PDB entry 6JX3 | X-ray diffraction, 1.70 A resolution | chains B and A

Chain B:
Molecule: TfuB1
From: Thermobifida fusca
UniProtKB: Q47QT5 (Q47QT5_THEFY); numbering as in UniProt (aligned over 2-90)
Chain sequence (99 residues; row label = number of the first residue in the row; numbers below 1 keep their minus sign (Gly-8 is residue -8)):
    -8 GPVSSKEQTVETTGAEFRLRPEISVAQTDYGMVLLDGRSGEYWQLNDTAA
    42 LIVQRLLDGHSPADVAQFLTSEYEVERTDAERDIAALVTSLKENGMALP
Unresolved in the structure: -8 to 5
Differences from the reference sequence: expression tag (-8 to 1)
Metal / ion sites: Zn2+ site 1: Glu13, Asp27, Glu72; Zn2+ site 2: Asp49, His51; Zn2+ site 3: Asp55, Glu84; Zn2+ site 4 near Glu63 (its only coordinating residue here); Zn2+ site 5: Glu65, Asp70; Zn2+ site 6: Glu65, Thr69, Asp70

Chain A:
Molecule: TfuA-Leader
Chain sequence (22 residues; numbered -22 to -1; the number before each row is that of its first residue; numbers below 1 keep their minus sign (Met-22 is residue -22)):
   -22 MEKKKYTAPQLAKVGEFKEATG
Unresolved in the structure: -22 to -21, -2 to -1

Chain B / chain A interface:
Pairs across the interface (51):
  Leu26(B) with Phe-6(A), hydrophobic
  Gly31(B) with Gly-8(A); Glu-7(A); Phe-6(A), hydrogen bond (backbone-backbone)
  Glu32(B) with Lys-10(A), salt bridge; Gly-8(A)
  Tyr33(B) with Lys-10(A); Val-9(A), hydrogen bond (backbone-backbone); Gly-8(A), hydrogen bond (backbone-backbone); Phe-6(A), hydrophobic
  Trp34(B) with Leu-12(A), hydrophobic; Ala-11(A); Lys-10(A); Val-9(A)
  Gln35(B) with Gln-13(A); Leu-12(A); Ala-11(A), hydrogen bond (backbone-backbone); Val-9(A)
  Leu36(B) with Gln-13(A); Leu-12(A), hydrophobic
  Asn37(B) with Thr-16(A); Ala-15(A), hydrogen bond (side chain-backbone); Pro-14(A); Gln-13(A), hydrogen bond (side chain-backbone)
  Thr39(B) with Tyr-17(A); Thr-16(A), hydrogen bond (side chain-backbone); Ala-15(A); Pro-14(A)
  Ala40(B) with Pro-14(A), hydrophobic; Gln-13(A)
  Ile43(B) with Pro-14(A), hydrophobic
  Thr61(B) with Lys-20(A), hydrogen bond (backbone-side chain)
  Ser62(B) with Lys-20(A)
  Glu63(B) with Lys-20(A); Lys-19(A), hydrogen bond (backbone-backbone)
  Tyr64(B) with Lys-20(A), hydrogen bond (backbone-side chain); Lys-19(A); Lys-18(A); Tyr-17(A), hydrophobic
  Glu65(B) with Lys-20(A); Lys-19(A), hydrogen bond (backbone-backbone); Lys-18(A); Tyr-17(A)
  Val66(B) with Tyr-17(A), hydrophobic
  Asp74(B) with Tyr-17(A), hydrogen bond; Ala-15(A); Pro-14(A)
  Leu78(B) with Pro-14(A), hydrophobic
  Ser81(B) with Leu-12(A)
  Asn85(B) with Leu-12(A)
  Met87(B) with Leu-12(A), hydrophobic
Interface residues without a listed pair, chain B (25 interface residues in all): Ser30, Leu60, Leu82

Overview:
Chain B and chain A form an interface of 25 and 15 residues respectively; the contacts include 12 hydrogen
bonds and 1 salt bridge. Among the polar pairs are Glu32(B)-Lys-10(A), Asn37(B)-Ala-15(A) and
Asn37(B)-Gln-13(A). Glu13(B), Asp27(B) and Glu72(B) form the Zn2+ site 1.
Here chain B is TfuB1 (Thermobifida fusca) and chain A is TfuA-Leader. Entry 6JX3 (Lasso peptide synthetase B1
complexed with the leader peptide) was determined by X-ray diffraction.
